PDB entry 4JI6 | X-ray diffraction, 3.55 A resolution | chains A and K of the 21 polymer chains in the assembly

# Chain A
Molecule: 16S rRNA
Organism: Thermus thermophilus
Sequence (1522 nucleotides; each row starts with the number of its first residue; note: 42 numbers in that range are skipped by the numbering (no residue carries them; nothing is unmodelled there); a row labelled like 190A-190L holds insertion residues (190A, then the next letters in order); numbering starts at 0):
     0 UUUGUUGGAG AGUUUGAUCC UGGCUCAGGG UGAACGCUGG CGGCGUGCCU AAGACAUGCA
    60 AGUCGUGCGG G
    73 CCGCGGGGUU UU
    88 ACUCCG
    95 UGGUC
   101 AGCGGCGGAC GGGUGAGUAA CGCGUGGGU
  129A G
   130 ACCUACCCGG AAGAGGGGGA CAACCCGGGG AAACUCGGGC UAAUCCCCCA UGUGGACCCG
   190 C
190A-190L CCCUUGGGGUGU
   191 GUCCAAAGGG CUUU
   216 GCCCGCUUCC GGAUGGGCCC GCGUCCCAUC AGCUAGUUGG UGGGGUAAUG GCCCACCAAG
   276 GCGACGACGG GUAGCCGGUC UGAGAGGAUG GCCGGCCACA GGGGCACUGA GACACGGGCC
   336 CCACUCCUAC GGGAGGCAGC AGUUAGGAAU CUUCCGCAAU GGGCGCAAGC CUGACGGAGC
   396 GACGCCGCUU GGAGGAAGAA GCCCUUCGGG GUGUAAACUC CUGAA
   442 CCCGGGACGA AACCCCCGAC GA
   474 GGGGACUGAC GGUACCGGG
   494 GUAAUAGCGC CGGCCAACUC CGUGCCAGCA GCCGCGGUAA UACGGAGGGC GCGAGCGUUA
   554 CCCGGAUUCA CUGGGCGUAA AGGGCGUGUA GGCGGCCUGG GGCGUCCCAU GUGAAAGACC
   614 ACGGCUCAAC CGUGGGGGAG CGUGGGAUAC GCUCAGGCUA GACGGUGGGA GAGGGUGGUG
   674 GAAUUCCCGG AGUAGCGGUG AAAUGCGCAG AUACCGGGAG GAACGCCGAU GGCGAAGGCA
   734 GCCACCUGGU CCACCCGUGA CGCUGAGGCG CGAAAGCGUG GGGAGCAAAC CGGAUUAGAU
   794 ACCCGGGUAG UCCACGCCCU AAACGAUGCG CGCUAGGUCU CUGGGUCU
   848 CCUGGGGGCC GAAGCUAACG CGUUAAGCGC GCCGCCUGGG GAGUACGGCC GCAAGGCUGA
   908 AACUCAAAGG AAUUGACGGG GGCCCGCACA AGCGGUGGAG CAUGUGGUUU AAUUCGAAGX
   968 AACGCGAAGA ACCUUACCAG GCCUUGACAU GCUAGG
 1003A G
  1004 AACCCGGGUG AAAGCCUGGG GUGCCCC
1030A-1030D GCGA
  1031 GGGGAGCCCU AGCACAGGUG CUGCAUGGCC GUCGUCAGCU CGUGCCGUGA GGUGUUGGGU
  1091 UAAGUCCCGC AACGAGCGCA ACCCCCGCCG UUAGUUGCCA GCGGUUCGGC CGGGCACUCU
  1151 AACGGGACUG CCCGCGAAA
  1171 GCGGGAGGAA GGAGGGGACG ACGUCUGGUC AGCAUGGCCC UUACGGCCUG GGCGACACAC
  1231 GUGCUACAAU GCCCACUACA AAGCGAUGCC ACCCGGCAAC GGGGAGCUAA UCGCAAAAAG
  1291 GUGGGCCCAG UUCGGAUUGG GGUCUGCAAC CCGACCCCAU GAAGCCGGAA UCGCUAGUAA
  1351 UCGCGGAUCA G
 1361A C
  1362 CAUGCCGCGG UGAAUACGUU CCCGGGCCUU GUACACACXG CCXGUXACGC CAUGGGAGCG
  1422 GGCUCUACCC GAAGUCGCCG GG
  1446 AGCCUACGGG
  1459 CAGGCGCCGA GGGUAGGGCC CGUGACUGGG GCGAAGUCGU AACAAGGUAG CUGUACCGGA
  1519 AGGUGCGGCU GGAUCCACUC CUUUCU
Disordered / not traced: 0-2, 1534-1538
Sequence notes: conflict C1534 (A2157 in M26923.1), A1535 (C2158 in M26923.1)
Modified positions: PSU (pseudouridine-5'-monophosphate) at position 516, 7MG (7N-methyl-8-hydroguanosine-5'-monophosphate) at position 527, M2G (N2-dimethylguanosine-5'-monophosphate) at position 966, 5MC (5-methylcytidine-5'-monophosphate) at position 967, 2MG (2N-methylguanosine-5'-monophosphate) at position 1207, 5MC (5-methylcytidine-5'-monophosphate) at position 1400, 4OC (4n,o2'-methylcytidine-5'-monophosphate) at position 1402, 5MC (5-methylcytidine-5'-monophosphate) at position 1404, 5MC (5-methylcytidine-5'-monophosphate) at position 1407, UR3 (3-methyluridine-5'-monophoshate) at position 1498, MA6 (6N-dimethyladenosine-5'-monophoshate) at position 1518, MA6 (6N-dimethyladenosine-5'-monophoshate) at position 1519, PSU (pseudouridine-5'-monophosphate) at position 1540, PSU (pseudouridine-5'-monophosphate) at position 1541
Reported in the primary citation:
  - conformationally variable residues: A1492, A1493
  - mutagenesis - C1490U: increased growth

# Chain K
Molecule: Ribosomal protein S11
Organism: Thermus thermophilus
Reference sequence: P80376 (RS11_THET8); residues 1-129 here = UniProt positions 1-129
Chain sequence (129 residues; each row starts with the number of its first residue):
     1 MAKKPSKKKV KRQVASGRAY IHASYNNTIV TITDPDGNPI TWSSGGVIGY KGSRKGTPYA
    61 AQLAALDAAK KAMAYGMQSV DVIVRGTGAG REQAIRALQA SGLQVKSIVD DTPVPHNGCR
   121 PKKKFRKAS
Disordered / not traced: 1-10, 127-129

# How chain A and chain K interact
Pairs across the interface (76; chain A residue first):
  A675(A) / Val-114(K)  hydrogen bond to the sugar
  A675(A) / Pro-115(K)  sugar contact
  A675(A) / His-116(K)  hydrogen bond to the base
  A676(A) / Pro-113(K)  sugar contact
  A676(A) / Pro-115(K)  sugar contact
  U677(A) / Cys-119(K)  base contact
  G683(A) / Asn-38(K)  sugar contact
  G683(A) / Pro-39(K)  base contact
  A684(A) / Asn-38(K)  hydrogen bond to the sugar
  A684(A) / Pro-39(K)  hydrogen bond to the sugar
  G685(A) / Arg-12(K)  salt bridge to the phosphate
  G685(A) / Pro-39(K)  sugar contact
  G685(A) / Ile-40(K)  sugar contact
  G685(A) / Trp-42(K)  sugar contact
  U686(A) / Ile-40(K)  phosphate contact
  U686(A) / Trp-42(K)  hydrogen bond to the base
  U686(A) / Tyr-75(K)  hydrogen bond to the phosphate
  G688(A) / Trp-42(K)  sugar contact
  G688(A) / Ser-44(K)  phosphate contact
  G688(A) / Gly-46(K)  sugar contact
  G688(A) / Val-47(K)  phosphate contact
  C689(A) / Asn-27(K)  hydrogen bond to the phosphate
  C689(A) / Ser-44(K)  hydrogen bond to the phosphate
  C689(A) / Gly-46(K)  hydrogen bond to the phosphate
  C689(A) / Lys-55(K)  phosphate contact
  G690(A) / Asn-27(K)  hydrogen bond to the phosphate
  G690(A) / Lys-55(K)  salt bridge to the phosphate
  G691(A) / Asn-26(K)  hydrogen bond to the phosphate
  G691(A) / Lys-51(K)  base contact
  G691(A) / Gly-52(K)  base contact
  G691(A) / Lys-55(K)  hydrogen bond to the base
  U692(A) / Asn-26(K)  phosphate contact
  U692(A) / Gly-52(K)  base contact
  U692(A) / Ser-53(K)  hydrogen bond to the base
  U692(A) / Lys-124(K)  salt bridge to the phosphate
  A694(A) / Ser-53(K)  phosphate contact
  A695(A) / Gly-52(K)  phosphate contact
  A695(A) / Ser-53(K)  hydrogen bond to the phosphate
  A695(A) / Arg-54(K)  salt bridge to the phosphate
  A704(A) / Trp-42(K)  base contact
  U705(A) / Trp-42(K)  base contact
  A706(A) / His-22(K)  sugar contact
  A706(A) / Ile-29(K)  sugar contact
  A706(A) / Thr-31(K)  hydrogen bond to the sugar
  A706(A) / Pro-39(K)  base contact
  C707(A) / Tyr-20(K)  hydrogen bond to the phosphate
  C707(A) / Gly-37(K)  hydrogen bond to the sugar
  C707(A) / Pro-39(K)  base contact
  C707(A) / Arg-85(K)  salt bridge to the phosphate
  C708(A) / Tyr-20(K)  phosphate contact
  C708(A) / Gly-37(K)  sugar contact
  C708(A) / Asn-38(K)  base contact
  C708(A) / Arg-85(K)  salt bridge to the phosphate
  G714(A) / Cys-119(K)  base contact
  A715(A) / Gly-118(K)  base contact
  A716(A) / Asn-117(K)  hydrogen bond to the sugar
  A716(A) / Gly-118(K)  base contact
  C717(A) / His-116(K)  phosphate contact
  C717(A) / Asn-117(K)  sugar contact
  G718(A) / His-116(K)  stacking on the base
  G718(A) / Asn-117(K)  sugar contact
  A777(A) / Cys-119(K)  base contact
  G778(A) / Cys-119(K)  sugar contact
  G778(A) / Arg-120(K)  hydrogen bond to the sugar
  C779(A) / Arg-120(K)  sugar contact
  C779(A) / Pro-121(K)  sugar contact
  C779(A) / Lys-122(K)  phosphate contact
  A780(A) / Lys-122(K)  phosphate contact
  A780(A) / Lys-123(K)  hydrogen bond to the phosphate
  C797(A) / Lys-124(K)  salt bridge to the phosphate
  U1522(A) / Lys-123(K)  phosphate contact
  G1523(A) / Lys-123(K)  salt bridge to the phosphate
  C1524(A) / Arg-120(K)  salt bridge to the phosphate
  C1524(A) / Arg-126(K)  salt bridge to the phosphate
  G1525(A) / Arg-120(K)  salt bridge to the phosphate
  G1525(A) / Arg-126(K)  salt bridge to the phosphate
Also at the interface, not in a pair above, chain A (36 interface residues in all): G674, A687, C796
Also at the interface, not in a pair above, chain K (38 interface residues in all): Ser-24, Asp-36, Gly-45

# Summary
Chain A and chain K form an interface of 36 and 38 residues respectively; the contacts include 20 hydrogen
bonds, 12 salt bridges and 1 aromatic stacking contact. Polar contacts include A675(A)/His-116(K),
U686(A)/Trp-42(K) and G691(A)/Lys-55(K). From the paper: C1490U of chain A increases growth; conformational
variability at A1492(A) and A1493(A).
Here chain A is 16S rRNA and chain K is Ribosomal protein S11, both from Thermus thermophilus. Entry 4JI6
(Crystal Structure of 30S ribosomal subunit from Thermus thermophilus) was determined by X-ray diffraction
(same publication as 4JI0, 4JI1, 4JI2, 4JI3, 4JI4, 4JI5, 4JI7 and 4JI8).
